8ZR4 - chains A and D of the 12 polymer chains in the assembly; structure by electron microscopy, 1.90 A resolution.

== Chain A ==
Protein: 4N2C402_Fab_H
From: Homo sapiens
Chain sequence (135 residues; each row starts with the number of its first residue):
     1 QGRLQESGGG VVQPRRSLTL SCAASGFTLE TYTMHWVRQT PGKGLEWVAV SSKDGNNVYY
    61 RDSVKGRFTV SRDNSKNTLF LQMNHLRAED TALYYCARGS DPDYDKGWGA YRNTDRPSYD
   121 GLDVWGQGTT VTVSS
Not modelled in the structure: 1, 15, 41-43, 88-89, 134-135
Disulfide bonds: Cys22-Cys96

== Chain D ==
Protein: Neuraminidase
From: Influenza A virus
Notes: EC 3.2.1.18
UniProtKB: A0A346HBH4 (A0A346HBH4_9INFA); residues 1-393 here correspond to UniProt positions 77-469 (UniProt number = residue number + 76)
Chain sequence (393 residues; row label = number of the first residue in the row):
     1 ICPKPAEYRN WSKPQCGITG FAPFSKDNSI RLSAGGDIWV TREPYVSCDP DKCYQFALGQ
    61 GTTINNVHSN NTARDRTPHR TLLMNELGVP FHLGTKQVCI AWSSSSCHDG KAWLHVCITG
   121 DDKNATASFI YNGRLVDSVV SWSKDILRTQ ESECVCINGT CTVVMTDGNA TGKADTKILF
   181 IEEGKIVHTS KLSGSAQHVE ECSCYPRYPG VRCVCRDNWK GSNRPIVDIN IKDHSIVSSY
   241 VCSGLVGDTP RKTDSSSSSH CLNPNNEKGG HGVKGWAFDD GNDVWMGRTI NETSRLGYET
   301 FKVVEGWSNP KSKLQINRQV IVDRGDRSGY SGIFSVEGKS CINRCFYVEL IRGRKEETEV
   361 LWTSNSIVVF CGTSGTYGTG SWPDGADLNL MHI
Not modelled in the structure: 1-5, 392-393
Disulfide bonds: Cys16-Cys341, Cys48-Cys53, Cys99-Cys117, Cys107-Cys154, Cys156-Cys161, Cys202-Cys215, Cys204-Cys213, Cys242-Cys261, Cys345-Cys371
Ion coordination: Ca2+: Asp217, Gly221, Asp248, Gly269, His271
Residues lining bound ligands:
  - N-acetylglucosamine (NAG; 2-acetamido-2-deoxy-beta-D-glucopyranose), molecule 1: Asn70, Asn71, Leu361
  - N-acetylglucosamine (NAG), molecule 2: Asn291, Glu292, Thr293, Ser294, Leu296

== Chain A / chain D interface ==
Residue-residue contacts (28):
  Tyr111(A) with Thr171(D); Gly270(D); His271(D)
  Asn113(A) with Lys355(D), hydrogen bond
  Thr114(A) with Arg216(D), hydrogen bond; Asn218(D), hydrogen bond; His271(D), hydrogen bond
  Asp115(A) with Arg42(D), salt bridge; Asp75(D); Arg216(D), salt bridge; His271(D); Arg295(D), salt bridge; Tyr330(D), hydrogen bond
  Arg116(A) with Leu58(D); Asp75(D), salt bridge; Arg76(D); Trp102(D), hydrogen bond (side chain-backbone); Ser103(D); Ile146(D); Glu151(D), salt bridge; Ala170(D)
  Pro117(A) with Asp75(D); Arg76(D), hydrogen bond (backbone-side chain); Ile146(D)
  Ser118(A) with Asp145(D); Ile146(D)
  Tyr119(A) with Lys123(D), hydrogen bond (backbone-side chain)
  Asp120(A) with Lys123(D)
Interface residues without a listed pair, chain D (23 interface residues in all): Glu43, Arg148, Glu201, Gly272

== Summary ==
9 residues of chain A and 23 residues of chain D are in contact; the contacts include 8 hydrogen bonds and 5
salt bridges. Polar pairs include Asp115(A)-Arg42(D), Asp115(A)-Arg216(D) and Asp115(A)-Arg295(D). Ligands of
chain D: N-acetylglucosamine.
Here chain A is 4N2C402_Fab_H (Homo sapiens) and chain D is Neuraminidase (Influenza A virus). Entry 8ZR4
(Cryo-EM structure of the N2-4N2C402 complex at a resolution of 1.9 angstrom) was determined by electron
microscopy.
